PDB entry 7CQK | electron microscopy, 3.30 A resolution | chains S and A of the 5 polymer chains in the assembly

# Chain S
Molecule: Serine palmitoyltransferase 1
Source organism: Homo sapiens
Notes: EC 2.3.1.50
Reference sequence: O15269 (SPTC1_HUMAN); residue numbers follow UniProt; this construct covers 1-473
Sequence (473 residues; numbered 1 to 473; the number before each row is that of its first residue):
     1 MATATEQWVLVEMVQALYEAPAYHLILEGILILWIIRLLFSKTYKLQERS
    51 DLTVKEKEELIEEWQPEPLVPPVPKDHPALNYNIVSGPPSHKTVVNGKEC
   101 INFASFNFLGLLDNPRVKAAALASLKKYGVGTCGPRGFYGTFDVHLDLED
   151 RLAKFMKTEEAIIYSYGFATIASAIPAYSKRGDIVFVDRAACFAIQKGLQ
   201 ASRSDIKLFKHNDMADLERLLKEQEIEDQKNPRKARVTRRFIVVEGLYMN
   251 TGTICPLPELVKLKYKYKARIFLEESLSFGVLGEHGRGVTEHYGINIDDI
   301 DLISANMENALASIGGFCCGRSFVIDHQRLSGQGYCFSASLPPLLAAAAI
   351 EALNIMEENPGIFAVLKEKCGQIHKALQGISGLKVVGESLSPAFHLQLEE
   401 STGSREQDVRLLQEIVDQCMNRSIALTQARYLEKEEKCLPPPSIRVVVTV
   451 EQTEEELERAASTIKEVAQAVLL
Disordered / not traced: 1-51, 473
Swiss-Prot annotation at these positions:
  - modified residue: Tyr164 (Phosphotyrosine)
  - natural variant: Ala20 (A20S: In ALS27), Tyr23 (Y23F: In ALS27), Leu38 (L38R: In ALS27; uncertain significance), Leu39 (deletion: In ALS27), Phe40 to Ser41 (deletion: In ALS27), Cys133 (C133W: In HSAN1A; C133Y: In HSAN1A), Val144 (V144D: In HSAN1A), Arg239 (R239W: In a breast cancer sample), Ala310 (A310G: Found in a patient with HSAN1A; uncertain significance), Ser331 (S331F: In HSAN1A; S331Y: In ALS27 and HSAN1A), Ala352 (A352V: In HSAN1A), Gly387 (G387A: Does not affect catalytic activity towards serine)
  - mutagenesis: Phe138 (F138A: Decreased catalytic activity with L-serine and palmitoyl-CoA as substrates), Tyr164 (Y164F: Increased serine palmitoyltransferase activity and sphingolipid content), Phe337 (F337A: Strongly decreased catalytic activity with L-serine and palmitoyl-CoA as substrates), Ser338 (S338A: Decreased catalytic activity with L-serine and palmitoyl-CoA as substrates)
Ligand contacts:
  - GE0 ([[(2R,3S,4R,5R)-5-(6-aminopurin-9-yl)-4-oxidanyl-3-phosphonooxy-oxolan-2-yl]methoxy-oxidanyl-phosphoryl] [(3R)-2,2-dimethyl-3-oxidanyl-4-oxidanylidene-4-[[3-oxidanylidene-3-[2-(2-oxidanylideneheptadecylsulfanyl)ethylamino]propyl]amino]butyl] hydrogen phosphate): Pro135, Phe138, Arg181, Arg203, Cys336, Phe337
  - pyridoxyl-serine-5-monophosphate (PLS; [3-hydroxy-2-methyl-5-phosphonooxymethyl-pyridin-4-ylmethyl]-serine): Pro135, Phe337, Ser338, Ala339

# Chain A
Molecule: ORM1-like protein 3
Source organism: Homo sapiens
Reference sequence: Q8N138 (ORML3_HUMAN); residue numbers follow UniProt; this construct covers 1-153
Sequence (153 residues; each row starts with the number of its first residue):
     1 MNVGTAHSEVNPNTRVMNSRGIWLSYVLAIGLLHIVLLSIPFVSVPVVWT
    51 LTNLIHNMGMYIFLHTVKGTPFETPDQGKARLLTHWEQMDYGVQFTASRK
   101 FLTITPIVLYFLTSFYTKYDQIHFVLNTVSLMSVLIPKLPQLHGVRIFGI
   151 NKY
Disordered / not traced: 1-16, 147-153
Swiss-Prot annotation at these positions:
  - region: Met1 to Met17 (Important for ceramide level-sensing)
  - modified residue: Pro137 (Hydroxyproline)
  - mutagenesis: Asn2 to Met17 (Impaired negative regulation of SPT complex activity in the presence of ceramides), Asn2 to Ser8 (Impaired negative regulation of SPT complex activity in the presence of ceramides), Asn2 (Impaired negative regulation of SPT complex activity in the presence of ceramides), Asn13 (N13A: Disrupted ceramide binding; impaired negative regulation of SPT complex activity in the presence of ceramides; in the absence of ceramides, reduced affinity of SPT complex towards palmitoyl-CoA), Val16 (V16R: Impaired negative regulation of SPT complex activity in the presence of ceramides), Ile22 (I22R: Impaired negative regulation of SPT complex activity in the presence of ceramides), Phe63 (F63P: Impaired negative regulation of SPT complex activity in the presence of ceramides; F63R: Impaired negative regulation of SPT complex activity in the presence of ceramides), His85 (H85A: No effect on the negative regulation of SPT complex activity in the presence of ceramides), Pro137 (P137A: Increased protein levels; decreased ubiquitination; increased negative regulation of SPT complex activity)
Ligand contacts: GE0 ([[(2R,3S,4R,5R)-5-(6-aminopurin-9-yl)-4-oxidanyl-3-phosphonooxy-oxolan-2-yl]methoxy-oxidanyl-phosphoryl] [(3R)-2,2-dimethyl-3-oxidanyl-4-oxidanylidene-4-[[3-oxidanylidene-3-[2-(2-oxidanylideneheptadecylsulfanyl)ethylamino]propyl]amino]butyl] hydrogen phosphate): Pro75, Asp76, Tyr91

# Interface between chain S and chain A
Residue-residue contacts (10; chain S residue first):
  Pro176(S) with Gln77(A), hydrogen bond (backbone-side chain)
  Ser179(S) with Gln77(A), hydrogen bond (backbone-side chain)
  Lys180(S) with Gln77(A); Gly78(A)
  Arg181(S) with Asp76(A), salt bridge; Gln77(A), hydrogen bond (backbone-backbone); Gly78(A); Lys79(A)
  Ala201(S) with Gln77(A)
  Ser202(S) with Gln77(A)
Other interface residues (no listed pair), chain S (7 interface residues in all): Arg203

# Summary
7 residues of chain S and 4 residues of chain A are in contact; the contacts include 3 hydrogen bonds and 1
salt bridge. Polar contacts include Arg181(S)-Asp76(A), Pro176(S)-Gln77(A) and Ser179(S)-Gln77(A). Compound
GE0 is bound between chain S and chain A.
Chain S is Serine palmitoyltransferase 1 and chain A is ORM1-like protein 3, both from Homo sapiens; the
structure, Cryo-EM structure of the substrate-bound SPT-ORMDL3 complex, was determined by electron microscopy
together with 6M4N, 6M4O and 7CQI from the same study.
